9JFT - chains A and B of the 5 polymer chains in the assembly; structure by electron microscopy, 3.27 A resolution.

== Chain A ==
Molecule: Guanine nucleotide-binding protein G(s) subunit alpha isoforms short
From: Homo sapiens
Sequence (249 residues; each row starts with the number of its first residue; note: 131 numbers in that range are skipped by the numbering (no residue carries them; nothing is unmodelled there)):
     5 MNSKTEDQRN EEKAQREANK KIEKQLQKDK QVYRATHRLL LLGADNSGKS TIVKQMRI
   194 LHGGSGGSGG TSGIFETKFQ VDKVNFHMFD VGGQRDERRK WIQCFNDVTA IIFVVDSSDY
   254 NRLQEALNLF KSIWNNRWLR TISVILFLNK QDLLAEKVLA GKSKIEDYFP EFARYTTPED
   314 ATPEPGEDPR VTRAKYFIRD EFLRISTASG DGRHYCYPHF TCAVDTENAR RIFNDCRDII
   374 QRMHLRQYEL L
Disordered / not traced: 5-10, 194-204

== Chain B ==
Molecule: Guanine nucleotide-binding protein G(I)/G(S)/G(T) subunit beta-1
From: Homo sapiens
UniProt: P62873 (GBB1_HUMAN); residues 1-340 here = UniProt positions 1-340
Sequence (340 residues; row label = number of the first residue in the row):
     1 MSELDQLRQE AEQLKNQIRD ARKACADATL SQITNNIDPV GRIQMRTRRT LRGHLAKIYA
    61 MHWGTDSRLL VSASQDGKLI IWDSYTTNKV HAIPLRSSWV MTCAYAPSGN YVACGGLDNI
   121 CSIYNLKTRE GNVRVSRELA GHTGYLSCCR FLDDNQIVTS SGDTTCALWD IETGQQTTTF
   181 TGHTGDVMSL SLAPDTRLFV SGACDASAKL WDVREGMCRQ TFTGHESDIN AICFFPNGNA
   241 FATGSDDATC RLFDLRADQE LMTYSHDNII CGITSVSFSK SGRLLLAGYD DFNCNVWDAL
   301 KADRAGVLAG HDNRVSCLGV TDDGMAVATG SWDSFLKIWN
Disordered / not traced: 1
UniProt features mapped onto this chain:
  - modified residue: Ser2 (N-acetylserine), His266 (Phosphohistidine)
  - natural variant: Leu30 (L30F: In MRD42; uncertain significance), Arg52 (R52G: In MRD42), Gly64 (G64V: In MRD42), Asp76 (D76E: In MRD42; D76G: In MRD42), Gly77 (G77S: In MRD42), Lys78 (K78R: In MRD42), Ile80 (I80N: In MRD42; I80T: In MRD42), His91 (H91R: In MRD42; uncertain significance), Ala92 (A92T: In MRD42), Pro94 (P94S: In MRD42), Leu95 (L95P: In MRD42), Arg96 (R96L: In MRD42), 5 further natural variant entries in UniProt

== Chain A / chain B interface ==
Residue-residue contacts - 52 pairs, chain A then chain B:
  Glu16(A) with Thr86(B)
  Gln19(A) with Thr86(B), hydrogen bond; Asn88(B), hydrogen bond
  Arg20(A) with Asn88(B)
  Asn23(A) with Thr87(B); Asn88(B), hydrogen bond; Lys89(B)
  Ile26(A) with Lys89(B); Ala92(B), hydrophobic
  Glu27(A) with Lys89(B)
  Leu30(A) with Gly53(B); Leu55(B), hydrophobic; Lys78(B)
  Asp33(A) with Leu55(B)
  Lys34(A) with Leu55(B)
  Tyr37(A) with Leu55(B); Ala56(B)
  Ser205(A) with Asp118(B)
  Ile207(A) with Trp99(B); Leu117(B), hydrophobic
  Phe222(A) with Trp99(B)
  Gly226(A) with Thr143(B)
  Gln227(A) with Leu117(B); Asn119(B), hydrogen bond; Gly144(B); Tyr145(B)
  Arg228(A) with Gly162(B), hydrogen bond (side chain-backbone)
  Arg232(A) with Cys204(B); Asp228(B), salt bridge
  Lys233(A) with Tyr145(B); Met188(B); Cys204(B); Asp228(B), salt bridge; Asn230(B); Asp246(B), salt bridge
  Trp234(A) with Leu117(B), hydrophobic
  Gln236(A) with Arg314(B)
  Cys237(A) with Lys57(B), hydrogen bond (backbone-side chain); Tyr59(B); Gln75(B); Trp99(B); Met101(B), hydrophobic
  Phe238(A) with Trp99(B), hydrophobic; Leu117(B), hydrophobic
  Asn239(A) with Lys57(B); Trp332(B)
  Asp240(A) with Lys57(B), salt bridge
  Arg270(A) with Asp290(B), hydrogen bond (side chain-backbone); Phe292(B)
  Trp271(A) with Asp290(B); Arg314(B); Trp332(B), hydrophobic
Interface residues without a listed pair, chain A (28 interface residues in all): Ala22, Arg38
Interface residues without a listed pair, chain B (35 interface residues in all): Asp76, Asp83, Asp163, Thr164, Asp186

== In short ==
Chain A and chain B form an interface of 28 and 35 residues respectively; the contacts include 7 hydrogen
bonds and 4 salt bridges. Polar contacts include Arg232(A)-Asp228(B), Lys233(A)-Asp228(B) and
Lys233(A)-Asp246(B).
Chain A is Guanine nucleotide-binding protein G(s) subunit alpha isoforms short and chain B is Guanine
nucleotide-binding protein G(I)/G(S)/G(T) subunit beta-1, both from Homo sapiens; the structure, Cryo-EM
structure of GPR65 complexed with miniGs in pH6.5, was determined by electron microscopy (same publication as
8ZCE, 8ZCF, 9JFV, 9JFW, 9JFX, 9JFZ, 9JHP and 9LGM).
